Entry 8ES9 (electron microscopy, 3.25 A resolution); this record covers chains Z and Y of the 11 polymer chains in the assembly.

== Chain Z (and Y) ==
Protein: T-cell surface glycoprotein CD3 zeta chain
From: Homo sapiens
Notes: chain Y of this document is another copy of the same molecule, construct and numbering; everything in this record applies to it too
UniProtKB: P20963 (CD3Z_HUMAN); residues 1-164 here = UniProt positions 1-164
Chain sequence (173 residues; each row starts with the number of its first residue):
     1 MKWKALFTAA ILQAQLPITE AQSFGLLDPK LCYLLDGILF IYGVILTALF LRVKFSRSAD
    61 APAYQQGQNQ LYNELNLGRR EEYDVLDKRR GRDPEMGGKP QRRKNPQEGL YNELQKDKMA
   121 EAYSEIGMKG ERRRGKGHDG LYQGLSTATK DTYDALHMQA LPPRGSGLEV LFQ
Unresolved in the structure: 1-21, 58-173 (chain Y: 1-24, 56-173)
Construct notes: expression tag (165-173)
UniProt features mapped onto this chain:
  - modified residue: S58 (Phosphoserine), Y64 (Phosphotyrosine), Y72 (Phosphotyrosine), Y83 (Phosphotyrosine), Y111 (Phosphotyrosine), Y123 (Phosphotyrosine), Y142 (Phosphotyrosine), Y153 (Phosphotyrosine)
  - mutagenesis: D36 (D36E/L/V: Decreases cell surface expression of IgG Fc receptor complex)

== Chain Z / chain Y interface ==
Contacting residue pairs - 17 pairs, chain Z then chain Y:
  F24(Z) - L27(Y)  hydrophobic
  C32(Z) - C32(Y)  disulfide
  Y33(Z) - L31(Y)
  Y33(Z) - C32(Y)  hydrophobic
  D36(Z) - C32(Y)  hydrogen bond
  D36(Z) - D36(Y)
  D36(Z) - L39(Y)
  L39(Z) - L39(Y)
  L39(Z) - F40(Y)
  F40(Z) - L39(Y)  hydrophobic
  Y42(Z) - T47(Y)  hydrogen bond
  L46(Z) - T47(Y)
  L46(Z) - F50(Y)  hydrophobic
  T47(Z) - Y42(Y)
  T47(Z) - L46(Y)
  F50(Z) - F50(Y)  hydrophobic
  F50(Z) - V53(Y)  hydrophobic
Also at the interface, not in a pair above, chain Z (12 interface residues in all): L49, V53
Also at the interface, not in a pair above, chain Y (14 interface residues in all): Y33, L35, L49
Cross-chain cystine bridges: C32(Z)-C32(Y)

== Summary ==
The interface between chain Z and chain Y involves 12 residues on one side and 14 on the other; the contacts
include 1 disulfide bond and 2 hydrogen bonds. Among the polar pairs are D36(Z)-C32(Y) and Y42(Z)-T47(Y).
Chain Z and chain Y are both T-cell surface glycoprotein CD3 zeta chain (Homo sapiens); the structure, CryoEM
structure of PN45428 TCR-CD3 in complex with HLA-A2 MAGEA4, was determined by electron microscopy, deposited
together with 8ES7, 8ES8, 8ESA and 8ESB.
